6ZCL - chains A and D of the 4 polymer chains in the assembly; structure by electron microscopy, 2.80 A resolution.

[Chain A]
Molecule: capsid protein VP1
From: Coxsackievirus B3 (strain Nancy)
Notes: EC 3.4.22.29, 3.6.1.15, 3.4.22.28, 2.7.7.48
UniProt: P03313 (POLG_CXB3N); residues 13-281 here correspond to UniProt positions 583-851 (UniProt number = residue number + 570)
Chain sequence (269 residues; row label = number of the first residue in the row):
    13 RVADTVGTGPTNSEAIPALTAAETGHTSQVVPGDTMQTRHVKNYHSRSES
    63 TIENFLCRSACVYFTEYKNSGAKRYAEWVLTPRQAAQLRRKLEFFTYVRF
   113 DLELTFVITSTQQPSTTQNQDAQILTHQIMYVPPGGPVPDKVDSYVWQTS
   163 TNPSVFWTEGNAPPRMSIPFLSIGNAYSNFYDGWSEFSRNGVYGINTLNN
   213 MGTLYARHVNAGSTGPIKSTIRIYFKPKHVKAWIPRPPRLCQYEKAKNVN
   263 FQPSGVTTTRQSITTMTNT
Ligand contacts: FHK (4-[[4-[1,3-bis(oxidanylidene)isoindol-2-yl]phenyl]sulfonylamino]benzoic acid): Cys-73, Phe-76, Glu-78, Asp-155, Ser-156, Tyr-157, Trp-159, Gln-160, Arg-219, Arg-234, Tyr-236
Curated features (UniProtKB/Swiss-Prot):
  - site: Thr-281 (Cleavage)
What the authors report for this chain:
  - binding site for FHK: Cys-73, Phe-76, Arg-234
  - mutagenesis - Q160G, R234G: abolished growth (citing earlier work)

[Chain D]
Molecule: capsid protein VP4
From: Coxsackievirus B3 (strain Nancy)
Notes: EC 3.4.22.29, 3.6.1.15, 3.4.22.28, 2.7.7.48
UniProt: P03313 (POLG_CXB3N); residue numbers follow UniProt; this construct covers 2-69
Chain sequence (68 residues; numbered 2 to 69; the number before each row is that of its first residue):
     2 GAQVSTQKTGAHETRLNASGNSIIHYTNINYYKDAASNSANRQDFTQDPG
    52 KFTEPVKDIMIKSLPALN
Disordered / not traced: 12-24
Glycans and other covalent adducts: myristic acid (MYR) linked to Gly-2
Curated features (UniProtKB/Swiss-Prot):
  - site: Asn-69 (Cleavage)
  - lipidation: Gly-2 (N-myristoyl glycine)

[How chain A and chain D interact]
Residue-residue contacts (38; chain A residue first):
  Arg-13(A) with Gln-48(D)
  Ala-27(A) with Ser-64(D)
  Ile-28(A) with Ser-64(D)
  Pro-29(A) with Ser-64(D)
  Ala-33(A) with Ala-67(D); Leu-68(D), hydrophobic
  Thr-36(A) with Val-57(D)
  Gly-37(A) with Pro-56(D)
  His-38(A) with Glu-55(D), salt bridge; Val-57(D); Met-61(D)
  Gln-41(A) with Thr-54(D); Glu-55(D); Lys-63(D), hydrogen bond (backbone-side chain)
  Val-43(A) with Lys-63(D)
  Asp-46(A) with Lys-63(D), salt bridge
  Ser-58(A) with Lys-9(D), hydrogen bond
  Arg-59(A) with Gln-48(D), hydrogen bond
  Ser-60(A) with Lys-9(D), hydrogen bond; Phe-46(D)
  Thr-63(A) with Asp-45(D); Phe-46(D)
  Glu-65(A) with Asn-42(D); Arg-43(D); Asp-45(D)
  Asn-66(A) with Arg-43(D)
  Cys-69(A) with Arg-43(D), hydrogen bond (backbone-side chain)
  Asp-113(A) with Ala-37(D)
  Ser-179(A) with Ala-37(D), hydrogen bond (side chain-backbone); Ser-38(D)
  Lys-238(A) with Arg-43(D)
  Lys-240(A) with Ala-37(D), hydrogen bond (side chain-backbone); Asn-39(D), hydrogen bond (side chain-backbone)
  His-241(A) with Ala-36(D); Asn-39(D), hydrogen bond (side chain-backbone); Ser-40(D), hydrogen bond (side chain-backbone); Asn-42(D)
  Pro-247(A) with Phe-53(D)
Interface residues without a listed pair, chain A (29 interface residues in all): Thr-32, Glu-35, Thr-39, Val-42, Pro-181
Interface residues without a listed pair, chain D (23 interface residues in all): Ala-41, Pro-66

[Overview]
29 residues of chain A face 23 of chain D across their interface, with 10 hydrogen bonds and 2 salt bridges.
Polar pairs include His-38(A)/Glu-55(D), Asp-46(A)/Lys-63(D) and Gln-41(A)/Lys-63(D). Chain A binds compound
FHK. The paper reports a binding site for FHK at Cys-73(A), Phe-76(A) and Arg-234(A); Q160G and R234G of chain
A abolish growth.
Here chain A is capsid protein VP1 and chain D is capsid protein VP4, both from Coxsackievirus B3 (strain
Nancy). Entry 6ZCL (Coxsackievirus B3 in complex with capsid binder compound 17) was determined by electron
microscopy (same publication as 6ZCK and 6ZMS).
